Entry 7POT (X-ray diffraction, 2.39 A resolution); this record covers chain A.

[Chain A]
Protein: Phosphatidylinositol 4,5-bisphosphate 3-kinase catalytic subunit delta isoform
From: Mus musculus
Notes: EC 2.7.1.153
UniProt: O35904 (PK3CD_MOUSE); the construct has insertions or renumbered stretches relative to UniProt, so the offset changes along the chain: 106-507 = UniProt 106-507; 509-1044 = UniProt 508-1043
Amino-acid sequence (940 residues; numbered 105 to 1044; the number before each row is that of its first residue):
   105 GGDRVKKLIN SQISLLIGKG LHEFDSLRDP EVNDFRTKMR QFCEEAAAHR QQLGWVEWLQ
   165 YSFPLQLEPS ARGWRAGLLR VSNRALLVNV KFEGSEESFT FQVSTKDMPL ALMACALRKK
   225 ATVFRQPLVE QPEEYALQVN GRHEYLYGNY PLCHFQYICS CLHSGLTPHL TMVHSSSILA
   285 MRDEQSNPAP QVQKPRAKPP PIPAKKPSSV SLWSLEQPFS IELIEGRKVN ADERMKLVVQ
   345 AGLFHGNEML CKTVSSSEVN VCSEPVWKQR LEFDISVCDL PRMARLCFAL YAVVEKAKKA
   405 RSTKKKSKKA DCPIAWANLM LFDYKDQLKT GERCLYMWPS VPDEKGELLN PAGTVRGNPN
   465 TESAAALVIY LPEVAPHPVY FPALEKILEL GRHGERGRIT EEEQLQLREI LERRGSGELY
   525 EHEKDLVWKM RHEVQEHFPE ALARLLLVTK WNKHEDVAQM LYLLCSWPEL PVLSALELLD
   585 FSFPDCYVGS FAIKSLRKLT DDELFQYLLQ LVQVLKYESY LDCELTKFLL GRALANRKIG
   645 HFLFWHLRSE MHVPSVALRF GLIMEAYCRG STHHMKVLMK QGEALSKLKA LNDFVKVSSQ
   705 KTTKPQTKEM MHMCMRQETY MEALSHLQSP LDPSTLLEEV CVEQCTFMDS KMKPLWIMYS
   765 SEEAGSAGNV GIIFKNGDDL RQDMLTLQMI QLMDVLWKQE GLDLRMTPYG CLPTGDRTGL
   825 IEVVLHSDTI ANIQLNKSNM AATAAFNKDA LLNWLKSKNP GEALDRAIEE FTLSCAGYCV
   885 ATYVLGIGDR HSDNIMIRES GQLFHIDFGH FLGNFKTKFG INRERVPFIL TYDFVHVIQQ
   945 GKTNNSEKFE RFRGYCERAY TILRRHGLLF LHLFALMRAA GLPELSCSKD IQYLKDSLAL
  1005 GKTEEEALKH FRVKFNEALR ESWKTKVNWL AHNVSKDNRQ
Unresolved in the structure: 105-106, 178-186, 294-314, 399-414, 446-451, 518-520, 919-926, 1033-1044
Construct notes: expression tag (105); insertion (508)
Residues lining bound ligands: 7XW (N-[5-(3,6-dihydro-2H-pyran-4-yl)-2-methoxy-pyridin-3-yl]benzenesulfonamide): M752, S754, P758, W760, I777, K779, D787, Y813, I825, E826, V827, V828, S831, T833, D897, M900, F908, I910, D911
UniProt features mapped onto this chain:
  - region: F751 to K757 (G-loop), G890 to N898 (Catalytic loop), H909 to T935 (Activation loop)
  - modified residue: Y524 (Phosphotyrosine), S1039 (Phosphoserine)

[Summary]
Bound to chain A: compound 7XW.
Chain A is Phosphatidylinositol 4,5-bisphosphate 3-kinase catalytic subunit delta isoform (Mus musculus); the
structure, PI3 kinase delta in complex with
N-[5-(3,6-dihydro-2H-pyran-4-yl)-2-methoxypyridin-3-yl]benzenesulfonamide, was determined by X-ray diffraction
(same publication as 7POP, 7POR and 7POS).
